PDB entry 1YNJ | X-ray diffraction, 3.20 A resolution | chains D and J of the 6 polymer chains in the assembly

Chain D (and J):
Name: DNA-directed RNA polymerase beta' chain
Organism: Thermus aquaticus
Notes: EC 2.7.7.6; chain J of this document is another copy of the same molecule, construct and numbering; everything in this record applies to it too
Reference sequence: Q9KWU6 (RPOC_THEAQ); residue numbers follow UniProt; this construct covers 1-1524
Sequence (1524 residues; row label = number of the first residue in the row):
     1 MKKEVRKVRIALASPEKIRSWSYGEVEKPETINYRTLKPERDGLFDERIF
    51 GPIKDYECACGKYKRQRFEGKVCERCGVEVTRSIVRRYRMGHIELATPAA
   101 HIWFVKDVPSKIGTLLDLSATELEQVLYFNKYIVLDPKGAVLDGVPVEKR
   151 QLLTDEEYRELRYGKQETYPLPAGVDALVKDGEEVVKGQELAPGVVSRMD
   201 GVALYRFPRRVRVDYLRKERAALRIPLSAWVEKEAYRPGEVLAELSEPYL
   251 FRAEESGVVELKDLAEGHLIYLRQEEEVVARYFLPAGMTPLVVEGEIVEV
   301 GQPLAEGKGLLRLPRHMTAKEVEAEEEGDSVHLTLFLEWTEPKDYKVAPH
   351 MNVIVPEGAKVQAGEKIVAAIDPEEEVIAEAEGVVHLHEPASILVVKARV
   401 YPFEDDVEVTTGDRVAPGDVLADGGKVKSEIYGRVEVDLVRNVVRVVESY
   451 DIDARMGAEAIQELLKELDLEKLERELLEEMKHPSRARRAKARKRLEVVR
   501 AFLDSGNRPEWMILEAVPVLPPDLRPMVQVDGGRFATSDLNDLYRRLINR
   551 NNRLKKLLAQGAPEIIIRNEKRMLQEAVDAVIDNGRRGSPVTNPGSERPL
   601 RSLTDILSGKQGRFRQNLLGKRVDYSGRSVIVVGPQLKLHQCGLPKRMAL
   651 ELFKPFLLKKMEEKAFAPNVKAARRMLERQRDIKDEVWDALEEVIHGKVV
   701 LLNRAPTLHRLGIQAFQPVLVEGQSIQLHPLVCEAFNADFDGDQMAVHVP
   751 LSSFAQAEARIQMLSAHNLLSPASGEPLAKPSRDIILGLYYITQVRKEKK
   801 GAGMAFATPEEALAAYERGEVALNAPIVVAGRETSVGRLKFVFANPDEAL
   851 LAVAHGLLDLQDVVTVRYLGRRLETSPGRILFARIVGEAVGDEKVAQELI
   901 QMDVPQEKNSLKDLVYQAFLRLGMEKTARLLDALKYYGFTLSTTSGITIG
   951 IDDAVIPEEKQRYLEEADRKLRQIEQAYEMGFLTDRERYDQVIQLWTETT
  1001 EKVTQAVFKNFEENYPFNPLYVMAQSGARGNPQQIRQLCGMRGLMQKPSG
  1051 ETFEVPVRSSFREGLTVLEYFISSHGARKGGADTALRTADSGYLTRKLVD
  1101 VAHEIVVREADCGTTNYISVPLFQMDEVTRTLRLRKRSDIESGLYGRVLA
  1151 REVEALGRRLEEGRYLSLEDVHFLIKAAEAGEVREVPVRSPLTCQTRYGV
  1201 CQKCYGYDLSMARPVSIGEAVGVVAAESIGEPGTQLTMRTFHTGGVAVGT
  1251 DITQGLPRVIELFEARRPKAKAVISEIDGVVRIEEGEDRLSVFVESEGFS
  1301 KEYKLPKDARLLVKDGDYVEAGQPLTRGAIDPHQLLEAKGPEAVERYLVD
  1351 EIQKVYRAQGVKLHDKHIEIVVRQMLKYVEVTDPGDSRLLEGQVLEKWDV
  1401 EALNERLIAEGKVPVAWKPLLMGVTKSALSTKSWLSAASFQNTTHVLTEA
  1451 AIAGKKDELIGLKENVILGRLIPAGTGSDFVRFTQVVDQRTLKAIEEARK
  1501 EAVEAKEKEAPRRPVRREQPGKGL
Unresolved in the structure: 1-2, 1241-1524 (chain J: 1-1252, 1502-1524)
Swiss-Prot annotation at these positions:
  - binding site (Zn(2+)): C58, C60, C73, C76, C1112, C1194, C1201, C1204
  - binding site (Mg(2+)): D739, D741, D743
Bound ions: Zn2+ site 1: C58, C60, C73, C76; Zn2+ site 2: C1112, C1194, C1201

Interface between chain D and chain J:
Residue-residue contacts - 155 pairs, chain D then chain J:
  V5(D) with R1470(J), hydrogen bond (backbone-side chain)
  R6(D) with E1458(J); L1459(J); D1479(J), salt bridge
  K7(D) with E1458(J)
  V8(D) with W1434(J); K1456(J); D1457(J), hydrogen bond (backbone-backbone); E1458(J)
  R9(D) with W1434(J); G1454(J); K1455(J); K1456(J)
  I10(D) with W1434(J); A1450(J); A1451(J), hydrophobic; A1453(J); G1454(J); K1455(J), hydrogen bond (backbone-backbone)
  A11(D) with A1451(J)
  L12(D) with A1451(J); I1452(J)
  W103(D) with T1444(J); L1447(J), hydrophobic; T1448(J)
  F104(D) with T1448(J)
  D107(D) with H1445(J); T1448(J)
  K111(D) with T1448(J); E1449(J), salt bridge; I1452(J)
  E497(D) with E1391(J)
  V498(D) with I1452(J), hydrophobic
  R500(D) with D1386(J), salt bridge
  A501(D) with I1452(J), hydrophobic
  F502(D) with I1452(J), hydrophobic
  S505(D) with I1452(J); G1454(J)
  N507(D) with A1451(J), hydrogen bond (side chain-backbone); I1452(J), hydrogen bond (side chain-backbone)
  R586(D) with T1444(J)
  L607(D) with L1447(J), hydrophobic
  F614(D) with L1435(J), hydrophobic; A1438(J), hydrophobic; T1443(J); L1447(J), hydrophobic; I1467(J)
  R615(D) with S1439(J), hydrogen bond (side chain-backbone)
  N617(D) with V1466(J), hydrogen bond (side chain-backbone); I1467(J), hydrogen bond (side chain-backbone); G1469(J)
  L618(D) with K1463(J); V1466(J), hydrophobic; I1467(J), hydrophobic
  E758(D) with T1476(J), hydrogen bond
  Q762(D) with T1476(J)
  P772(D) with H1367(J), hydrogen bond (backbone-side chain)
  A773(D) with L1363(J); H1364(J), hydrogen bond (backbone-backbone); H1367(J), hydrogen bond (backbone-side chain)
  S774(D) with K1362(J)
  E776(D) with K1362(J), salt bridge
  L1094(D) with L1256(J), hydrophobic; V1259(J), hydrophobic; F1263(J), hydrophobic; Y1356(J)
  K1097(D) with E1264(J), salt bridge; V1424(J); T1425(J), hydrogen bond
  L1098(D) with F1263(J), hydrophobic
  D1100(D) with A1428(J); F1440(J); K1463(J)
  V1101(D) with Q1374(J); V1424(J); S1427(J); A1428(J)
  H1103(D) with G1461(J); L1462(J), hydrogen bond (side chain-backbone); K1463(J), hydrogen bond (side chain-backbone); E1464(J), salt bridge
  E1104(D) with Q1374(J); K1377(J), salt bridge; K1432(J), salt bridge; G1461(J)
  I1105(D) with I1370(J), hydrophobic; R1373(J); Q1374(J)
  R1108(D) with I1460(J)
  E1127(D) with P1324(J)
  V1128(D) with R1327(J)
  R1130(D) with D1317(J), salt bridge
  R1135(D) with R1357(J)
  S1138(D) with K1362(J)
  D1139(D) with R1357(J), salt bridge
  E1141(D) with K1362(J), salt bridge; H1364(J)
  S1142(D) with K1362(J); L1363(J), hydrogen bond (side chain-backbone); H1364(J), hydrogen bond (backbone-side chain); D1365(J), hydrogen bond (backbone-backbone)
  Y1145(D) with H1364(J), hydrogen bond (backbone-side chain)
  R1147(D) with E1369(J), salt bridge
  S1190(D) with E1369(J), hydrogen bond
  P1191(D) with E1369(J); I1370(J), hydrophobic; R1373(J)
  L1192(D) with E1345(J); E1369(J); V1372(J), hydrophobic
  C1194(D) with R1373(J)
  R1197(D) with R1373(J); Q1374(J); K1377(J); V1394(J); E1396(J)
  Y1198(D) with K1397(J), hydrogen bond; K1432(J); I1460(J)
  G1199(D) with R1373(J)
  V1200(D) with I1370(J), hydrophobic; R1373(J)
  Y1205(D) with K1366(J), hydrogen bond (backbone-side chain); H1367(J)
  G1206(D) with K1366(J), hydrogen bond (backbone-side chain)
  Y1207(D) with K1366(J)
  D1208(D) with K1366(J)
  I1217(D) with F1480(J), hydrophobic
  G1218(D) with A1474(J); G1475(J), hydrogen bond (backbone-backbone); S1478(J)
  V1221(D) with I1370(J), hydrophobic
  V1223(D) with L1462(J), hydrophobic
  A1225(D) with H1367(J)
  S1228(D) with H1367(J), hydrogen bond
  I1229(D) with F1263(J), hydrophobic; Y1356(J), hydrogen bond (backbone-side chain); H1367(J); V1371(J), hydrophobic
  P1232(D) with Y1356(J), hydrophobic; V1361(J), hydrophobic
  G1233(D) with L1256(J)
  Q1235(D) with Q1359(J)
  L1236(D) with L1256(J), hydrophobic; Y1356(J), hydrophobic; Q1359(J); V1361(J), hydrophobic
  T1237(D) with G1255(J); L1256(J); Q1359(J), hydrogen bond
  M1238(D) with P1257(J)
  R1239(D) with Q1254(J)
  T1240(D) with T1253(J); Q1254(J); P1257(J)
Also at the interface, not in a pair above, chain D (91 interface residues in all): P109, R493, D583, S608, V1099, V1106, I1118, P1121, G1143, L1144, T1196, A1220, G1222, V1224
Also at the interface, not in a pair above, chain J (87 interface residues in all): I1260, R1266, L1312, V1313, R1346, I1368, S1387, R1388, L1390, S1436, L1468, P1473

Overview:
91 residues of chain D and 87 residues of chain J are in contact, with 27 hydrogen bonds and 12 salt bridges.
Among the polar pairs are R6(D)-D1479(J), K111(D)-E1449(J) and R500(D)-D1386(J). Curated annotation (UniProt)
lists 8 Zn2+-binding residues and 3 Mg2+-binding residues on chain D.
Chain D and chain J are both DNA-directed RNA polymerase beta' chain (Thermus aquaticus); the structure, Taq
RNA polymerase-Sorangicin complex, was determined by X-ray diffraction, deposited together with 1YNN.
